Entry 5E18 (X-ray diffraction, 3.30 A resolution); this record covers chains C and D of the 9 polymer chains in the assembly.

Chain C:
Name: DNA-directed RNA polymerase subunit beta
Organism: Thermus thermophilus (strain HB8 / ATCC 27634 / DSM 579)
Notes: EC 2.7.7.6
Reference sequence: Q8RQE9 (RPOB_THET8); numbering as in UniProt (aligned over 1-1119)
Sequence (1119 residues; row label = number of the first residue in the row):
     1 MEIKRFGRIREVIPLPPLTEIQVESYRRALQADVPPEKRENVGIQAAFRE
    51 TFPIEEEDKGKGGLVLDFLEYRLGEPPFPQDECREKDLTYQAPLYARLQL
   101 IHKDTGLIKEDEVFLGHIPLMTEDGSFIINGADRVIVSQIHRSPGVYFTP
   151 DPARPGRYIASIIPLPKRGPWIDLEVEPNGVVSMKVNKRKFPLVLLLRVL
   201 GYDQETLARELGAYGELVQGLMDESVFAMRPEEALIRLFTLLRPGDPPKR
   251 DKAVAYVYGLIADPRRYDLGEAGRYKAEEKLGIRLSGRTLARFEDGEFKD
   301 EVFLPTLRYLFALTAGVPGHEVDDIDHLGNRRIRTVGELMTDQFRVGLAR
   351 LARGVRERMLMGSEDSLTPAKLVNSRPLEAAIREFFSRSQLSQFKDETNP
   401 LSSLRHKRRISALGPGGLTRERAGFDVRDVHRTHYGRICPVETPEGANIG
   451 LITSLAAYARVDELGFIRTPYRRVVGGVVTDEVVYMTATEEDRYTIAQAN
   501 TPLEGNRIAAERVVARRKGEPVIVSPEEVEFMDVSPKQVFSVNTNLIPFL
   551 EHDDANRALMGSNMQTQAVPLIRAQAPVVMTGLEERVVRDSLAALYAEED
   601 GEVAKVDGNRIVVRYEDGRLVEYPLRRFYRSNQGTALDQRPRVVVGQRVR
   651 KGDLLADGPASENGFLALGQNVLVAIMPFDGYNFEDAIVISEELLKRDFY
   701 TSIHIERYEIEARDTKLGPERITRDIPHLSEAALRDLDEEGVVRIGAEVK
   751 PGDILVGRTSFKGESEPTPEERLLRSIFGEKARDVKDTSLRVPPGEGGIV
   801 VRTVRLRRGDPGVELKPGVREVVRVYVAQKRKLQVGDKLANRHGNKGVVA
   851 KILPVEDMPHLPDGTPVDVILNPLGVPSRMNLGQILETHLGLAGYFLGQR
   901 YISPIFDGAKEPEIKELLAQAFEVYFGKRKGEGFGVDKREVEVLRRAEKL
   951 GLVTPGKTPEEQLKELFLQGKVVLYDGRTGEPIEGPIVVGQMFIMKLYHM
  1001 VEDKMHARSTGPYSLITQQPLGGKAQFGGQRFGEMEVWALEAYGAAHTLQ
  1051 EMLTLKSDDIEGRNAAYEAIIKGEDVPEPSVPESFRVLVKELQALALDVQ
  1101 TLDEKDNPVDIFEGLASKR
Unresolved in the structure: 57-62, 1119

Chain D:
Name: DNA-directed RNA polymerase subunit beta'
Organism: Thermus thermophilus (strain HB8 / ATCC 27634 / DSM 579)
Notes: EC 2.7.7.6
Reference sequence: Q8RQE8 (RPOC_THET8); numbering as in UniProt (aligned over 1-1524)
Sequence (1524 residues; row label = number of the first residue in the row):
     1 MKKEVRKVRIALASPEKIRSWSYGEVEKPETINYRTLKPERDGLFDERIF
    51 GPIKDYECACGKYKRQRFEGKVCERCGVEVTKSIVRRYRMGHIELATPAA
   101 HIWFVKDVPSKIGTLLDLSATELEQVLYFSKYIVLDPKGAILNGVPVEKR
   151 QLLTDEEYRELRYGKQETYPLPPGVDALVKDGEEVVKGQELAPGVVSRLD
   201 GVALYRFPRRVRVEYVKKERAGLRLPLAAWVEKEAYKPGEILAELPEPYL
   251 FRAEEEGVVELKELEEGAFLVLRREDEPVATYFLPVGMTPLVVHGEIVEK
   301 GQPLAEAKGLLRMPRQVRAAQVEAEEEGETVYLTLFLEWTEPKDYRVQPH
   351 MNVVVPEGARVEAGDKIVAAIDPEEEVIAEAEGVVHLHEPASILVVKARV
   401 YPFEDDVEVSTGDRVAPGDVLADGGKVKSDVYGRVEVDLVRNVVRVVESY
   451 DIDARMGAEAIQQLLKELDLEALEKELLEEMKHPSRARRAKARKRLEVVR
   501 AFLDSGNRPEWMILEAVPVLPPDLRPMVQVDGGRFATSDLNDLYRRLINR
   551 NNRLKKLLAQGAPEIIIRNEKRMLQEAVDALLDNGRRGAPVTNPGSDRPL
   601 RSLTDILSGKQGRFRQNLLGKRVDYSGRSVIVVGPQLKLHQCGLPKRMAL
   651 ELFKPFLLKKMEEKGIAPNVKAARRMLERQRDIKDEVWDALEEVIHGKVV
   701 LLNRAPTLHRLGIQAFQPVLVEGQSIQLHPLVCEAFNADFDGDQMAVHVP
   751 LSSFAQAEARIQMLSAHNLLSPASGEPLAKPSRDIILGLYYITQVRKEKK
   801 GAGLEFATPEEALAAHERGEVALNAPIKVAGRETSVGRLKYVFANPDEAL
   851 LAVAHGIVDLQDVVTVRYMGKRLETSPGRILFARIVAEAVEDEKVAWELI
   901 QLDVPQEKNSLKDLVYQAFLRLGMEKTARLLDALKYYGFTFSTTSGITIG
   951 IDDAVIPEEKKQYLEEADRKLLQIEQAYEMGFLTDRERYDQILQLWTETT
  1001 EKVTQAVFKNFEENYPFNPLYVMAQSGARGNPQQIRQLCGLRGLMQKPSG
  1051 ETFEVPVRSSFREGLTVLEYFISSHGARKGGADTALRTADSGYLTRKLVD
  1101 VTHEIVVREADCGTTNYISVPLFQPDEVTRSLRLRKRADIEAGLYGRVLA
  1151 REVEVLGVRLEEGRYLSMDDVHLLIKAAEAGEIQEVPVRSPLTCQTRYGV
  1201 CQKCYGYDLSMARPVSIGEAVGIVAAQSIGEPGTQLTMRTFHTGGVAGAA
  1251 DITQGLPRVIELFEARRPKAKAVISEIDGVVRIEETEEKLSVFVESEGFS
  1301 KEYKLPKEARLLVKDGDYVEAGQPLTRGAIDPHQLLEAKGPEAVERYLVE
  1351 EIQKVYRAQGVKLHDKHIEIVVRQMMKYVEVTDPGDSRLLEGQVLEKWDV
  1401 EALNERLIAEGKTPVAWKPLLMGVTKSALSTKSWLSAASFQNTTHVLTEA
  1451 AIAGKKDELIGLKENVILGRLIPAGTGSDFVRFTQVVDQKTLKAIEEARK
  1501 EAVEAKERPAARRGVKREQPGKQA
Unresolved in the structure: 1-2, 1238-1251, 1503-1524
Bound ions: Zn2+ site 1: C58, C60, C73, C76; Mg2+ site 1: D739, D741, D743 (shared with 1 residue of chain I); Mg2+ site 2 near K840 (its only coordinating residue here); Zn2+ site 2: C1112, C1194, C1201, C1204

Interface between chain C and chain D:
Contacting residue pairs - 361 pairs, chain C then chain D:
  F425(C) - A1082(D)  hydrophobic
  F425(C) - D1083(D)
  F425(C) - L1086(D)  hydrophobic
  R428(C) - R1078(D)  hydrogen bond (backbone-side chain)
  D429(C) - P1048(D)
  D429(C) - R1078(D)
  D429(C) - K1079(D)  salt bridge
  V430(C) - P1048(D)
  V430(C) - S1074(D)
  V430(C) - H1075(D)  hydrogen bond (backbone-side chain)
  V430(C) - R1078(D)
  R432(C) - F1071(D)
  H434(C) - F1071(D)
  Y435(C) - V1067(D)
  Y435(C) - F1071(D)
  C439(C) - R1078(D)
  P440(C) - F1071(D)  hydrophobic
  P440(C) - S1074(D)
  P440(C) - R1078(D)  hydrogen bond (backbone-side chain)
  V441(C) - Y1070(D)  hydrophobic
  T443(C) - R1078(D)
  I449(C) - R1078(D)
  I449(C) - G1081(D)
  I449(C) - A1082(D)
  G450(C) - R1078(D)
  Q498(C) - V1067(D)
  Q498(C) - L1068(D)
  V514(C) - L1068(D)  hydrophobic
  R516(C) - L1068(D)
  E520(C) - K1047(D)  salt bridge
  P521(C) - L1068(D)  hydrophobic
  P536(C) - V1067(D)  hydrophobic
  F540(C) - Y1070(D)  hydrophobic
  L550(C) - Y1070(D)
  E551(C) - G1064(D)
  E551(C) - L1065(D)  hydrogen bond (backbone-backbone)
  H552(C) - F1061(D)  hydrogen bond (side chain-backbone)
  H552(C) - R1062(D)  hydrogen bond (side chain-backbone)
  H552(C) - E1063(D)
  H552(C) - G1064(D)  hydrogen bond (side chain-backbone)
  D553(C) - F1061(D)
  D553(C) - Y1070(D)  hydrogen bond (backbone-side chain)
  D554(C) - R1042(D)  salt bridge
  D554(C) - F1061(D)
  A555(C) - Y1070(D)
  A558(C) - Y1070(D)
  I676(C) - I947(D)
  I676(C) - T948(D)  hydrogen bond (backbone-side chain)
  M677(C) - T943(D)
  M677(C) - I947(D)
  P678(C) - D784(D)
  P678(C) - S942(D)
  P678(C) - T943(D)
  P678(C) - I947(D)
  F679(C) - T943(D)
  D680(C) - P635(D)
  D680(C) - T943(D)  hydrogen bond (backbone-side chain)
  G681(C) - V633(D)
  G681(C) - P635(D)
  G681(C) - F939(D)
  Y682(C) - V633(D)
  Y682(C) - P635(D)
  N683(C) - D784(D)
  F684(C) - V633(D)
  F684(C) - P730(D)
  F684(C) - F740(D)
  F684(C) - S782(D)
  F684(C) - R783(D)
  F684(C) - D784(D)
  E685(C) - F740(D)  hydrogen bond (backbone-backbone)
  E685(C) - R783(D)  salt bridge
  E685(C) - R1029(D)  salt bridge
  D686(C) - D739(D)
  D686(C) - F740(D)
  A687(C) - V633(D)  hydrophobic
  R713(C) - G532(D)
  R713(C) - G533(D)
  K716(C) - R35(D)
  K716(C) - L37(D)
  K750(C) - R681(D)
  P751(C) - Q680(D)
  D753(C) - R679(D)  salt bridge
  D753(C) - R681(D)  salt bridge
  E764(C) - K54(D)  salt bridge
  E766(C) - K64(D)  salt bridge
  E766(C) - R65(D)  salt bridge
  P767(C) - R65(D)  hydrogen bond (backbone-side chain)
  P769(C) - R65(D)
  Q834(C) - Q724(D)  hydrogen bond
  V835(C) - S725(D)  hydrogen bond (backbone-side chain)
  G836(C) - V630(D)
  G836(C) - S725(D)  hydrogen bond (backbone-side chain)
  K838(C) - D741(D)
  G847(C) - F740(D)
  V848(C) - V630(D)  hydrophobic
  V848(C) - I631(D)
  V848(C) - V632(D)  hydrophobic
  V848(C) - F740(D)  hydrophobic
  V848(C) - G742(D)
  V849(C) - V632(D)
  A850(C) - V632(D)  hydrophobic
  N872(C) - D784(D)  hydrogen bond
  P873(C) - I947(D)
  P873(C) - I949(D)  hydrophobic
  L874(C) - R783(D)
  L874(C) - D784(D)
  L874(C) - M1023(D)  hydrophobic
  L874(C) - A1028(D)  hydrophobic
  L874(C) - R1029(D)  hydrogen bond (backbone-side chain)
  P877(C) - M1023(D)  hydrophobic
  P877(C) - R1029(D)
  P877(C) - L1038(D)
  S878(C) - R1029(D)  hydrogen bond
  S878(C) - Q1034(D)
  R879(C) - R1029(D)
  M880(C) - Q1034(D)
  M880(C) - Q1037(D)
  L882(C) - L1038(D)  hydrophobic
  L882(C) - F1061(D)
  L882(C) - R1062(D)
  I885(C) - I949(D)
  I885(C) - G950(D)
  I885(C) - I951(D)
  L886(C) - I951(D)  hydrophobic
  H889(C) - G950(D)
  H889(C) - I951(D)  hydrogen bond (side chain-backbone)
  F906(C) - L1065(D)
  F906(C) - T1066(D)
  F906(C) - V1067(D)
  F906(C) - Y1070(D)  hydrophobic
  E911(C) - I951(D)
  E911(C) - R1062(D)  salt bridge
  K915(C) - D952(D)  salt bridge
  R945(C) - D859(D)  salt bridge
  R946(C) - Y791(D)
  R946(C) - R796(D)
  R946(C) - D859(D)  salt bridge
  R946(C) - Q861(D)  hydrogen bond
  K949(C) - R796(D)
  K949(C) - E798(D)  salt bridge
  L950(C) - F1017(D)  hydrophobic
  Q969(C) - D952(D)
  K971(C) - T948(D)
  K971(C) - D953(D)  salt bridge
  I983(C) - T944(D)
  I983(C) - G946(D)
  E984(C) - Y791(D)  hydrogen bond
  E984(C) - T944(D)  hydrogen bond (backbone-backbone)
  E984(C) - S945(D)
  G985(C) - S945(D)
  G985(C) - G946(D)
  P986(C) - T948(D)
  I987(C) - G946(D)
  V988(C) - T948(D)  hydrogen bond (backbone-side chain)
  V988(C) - I949(D)
  V988(C) - G950(D)
  V1001(C) - S629(D)
  V1001(C) - V630(D)  hydrophobic
  V1001(C) - Q724(D)
  V1001(C) - S725(D)
  E1002(C) - Q724(D)
  K1004(C) - R628(D)
  K1004(C) - Q744(D)  hydrogen bond
  M1005(C) - R628(D)
  M1005(C) - M648(D)  hydrophobic
  M1005(C) - Q724(D)
  H1006(C) - G627(D)
  H1006(C) - R628(D)  hydrogen bond (backbone-backbone)
  A1007(C) - G627(D)
  A1007(C) - M648(D)  hydrophobic
  A1007(C) - E651(D)
  A1007(C) - L652(D)  hydrophobic
  R1008(C) - D624(D)  salt bridge
  R1008(C) - Y625(D)  hydrogen bond (backbone-backbone)
  R1008(C) - S626(D)  hydrogen bond (backbone-backbone)
  R1008(C) - E651(D)
  R1008(C) - L652(D)
  S1009(C) - D624(D)
  S1009(C) - Y625(D)  hydrogen bond (backbone-backbone)
  S1009(C) - E651(D)  hydrogen bond
  S1009(C) - K654(D)
  T1010(C) - D624(D)
  Y1013(C) - D624(D)  hydrogen bond
  L1015(C) - R87(D)  hydrogen bond (backbone-side chain)
  L1015(C) - V528(D)  hydrophobic
  I1016(C) - R87(D)  hydrogen bond (backbone-side chain)
  I1016(C) - L524(D)
  T1017(C) - R613(D)
  T1017(C) - N617(D)
  Q1018(C) - R87(D)
  Q1019(C) - N617(D)  hydrogen bond
  Q1019(C) - K621(D)
  P1020(C) - R622(D)
  P1020(C) - D624(D)
  L1021(C) - R622(D)
  G1022(C) - R622(D)
  F1027(C) - E651(D)
  G1029(C) - R622(D)  hydrogen bond (backbone-side chain)
  G1029(C) - V623(D)
  Q1030(C) - R622(D)
  Q1030(C) - V623(D)  hydrogen bond (backbone-backbone)
  Q1030(C) - S626(D)  hydrogen bond (backbone-side chain)
  Q1030(C) - G627(D)
  Q1030(C) - R628(D)  hydrogen bond
  R1031(C) - R615(D)
  R1031(C) - Q616(D)  hydrogen bond (side chain-backbone)
  R1031(C) - G620(D)  hydrogen bond (side chain-backbone)
  R1031(C) - K621(D)  hydrogen bond (side chain-backbone)
  R1031(C) - R622(D)
  F1032(C) - G620(D)
  F1032(C) - K621(D)  hydrogen bond (backbone-backbone)
  F1032(C) - H748(D)
  G1033(C) - G620(D)
  E1034(C) - R615(D)  salt bridge
  E1034(C) - R1096(D)  salt bridge
  M1035(C) - T707(D)
  E1036(C) - N703(D)
  E1036(C) - T707(D)  hydrogen bond
  V1037(C) - L619(D)
  W1038(C) - R1096(D)
  W1038(C) - V1099(D)
  W1038(C) - I1223(D)
  W1038(C) - Q1227(D)  hydrogen bond (backbone-side chain)
  A1039(C) - R710(D)
  A1039(C) - I713(D)  hydrophobic
  A1039(C) - Q1227(D)
  L1040(C) - M763(D)  hydrophobic
  E1041(C) - A1220(D)
  E1041(C) - L1462(D)
  E1041(C) - V1466(D)
  A1042(C) - R710(D)  hydrogen bond (backbone-side chain)
  A1042(C) - Q1227(D)
  Y1043(C) - R710(D)  hydrogen bond (side chain-backbone)
  Y1043(C) - L711(D)
  Y1043(C) - I713(D)  hydrogen bond (side chain-backbone)
  Y1043(C) - Q714(D)
  Y1043(C) - Q762(D)  hydrogen bond (backbone-side chain)
  Y1043(C) - M763(D)  hydrophobic
  G1044(C) - Q762(D)
  G1044(C) - A1474(D)
  G1044(C) - G1475(D)
  G1044(C) - T1476(D)  hydrogen bond (backbone-backbone)
  A1045(C) - E758(D)
  A1045(C) - Q762(D)
  A1046(C) - E758(D)  hydrogen bond (backbone-side chain)
  A1046(C) - L1471(D)  hydrophobic
  A1046(C) - I1472(D)  hydrophobic
  A1046(C) - T1476(D)  hydrogen bond (backbone-side chain)
  A1046(C) - G1477(D)
  H1047(C) - F754(D)
  H1047(C) - E758(D)  hydrogen bond (backbone-side chain)
  H1047(C) - L1471(D)
  H1047(C) - T1476(D)
  T1048(C) - A755(D)  hydrogen bond (side chain-backbone)
  T1048(C) - E758(D)  hydrogen bond
  L1049(C) - I1472(D)  hydrophobic
  Q1050(C) - G1469(D)  hydrogen bond (side chain-backbone)
  Q1050(C) - R1470(D)
  Q1050(C) - L1471(D)
  E1051(C) - V749(D)
  E1051(C) - P750(D)
  E1051(C) - L751(D)  hydrogen bond (side chain-backbone)
  E1051(C) - S752(D)  hydrogen bond (side chain-backbone)
  E1051(C) - A755(D)
  M1052(C) - V623(D)
  M1052(C) - H748(D)
  L1053(C) - K621(D)
  L1053(C) - V1466(D)
  T1054(C) - G1469(D)
  K1056(C) - V623(D)
  K1056(C) - D624(D)  hydrogen bond (backbone-backbone)
  K1056(C) - Y625(D)
  K1056(C) - V749(D)  hydrogen bond (side chain-backbone)
  K1056(C) - L751(D)
  S1057(C) - K621(D)
  S1057(C) - R622(D)  hydrogen bond (side chain-backbone)
  D1058(C) - K621(D)
  Y1067(C) - Y625(D)
  Y1067(C) - P655(D)  hydrophobic
  Y1067(C) - L658(D)
  Y1067(C) - R674(D)  hydrogen bond
  I1070(C) - Y625(D)
  I1070(C) - P655(D)  hydrophobic
  I1070(C) - F656(D)  hydrophobic
  I1070(C) - K659(D)
  I1071(C) - P655(D)  hydrophobic
  I1071(C) - K659(D)
  I1071(C) - V670(D)
  K1072(C) - K659(D)
  G1073(C) - K659(D)
  D1075(C) - S753(D)
  V1076(C) - S752(D)
  P1082(C) - L1468(D)
  E1083(C) - R87(D)  salt bridge
  E1083(C) - Y88(D)  hydrogen bond
  S1084(C) - N617(D)  hydrogen bond (side chain-backbone)
  S1084(C) - L618(D)
  F1085(C) - L1468(D)  hydrophobic
  R1086(C) - Y88(D)
  V1087(C) - R613(D)
  L1088(C) - L607(D)  hydrophobic
  L1088(C) - F614(D)  hydrophobic
  K1090(C) - Y88(D)  hydrogen bond (side chain-backbone)
  K1090(C) - M90(D)
  K1090(C) - L520(D)
  K1090(C) - L524(D)
  E1091(C) - L520(D)
  E1091(C) - I606(D)
  E1091(C) - R613(D)  salt bridge
  L1092(C) - L607(D)  hydrophobic
  L1092(C) - L1447(D)  hydrophobic
  Q1093(C) - W21(D)
  Q1093(C) - M90(D)
  Q1093(C) - P518(D)
  A1094(C) - L582(D)
  A1094(C) - L603(D)
  L1095(C) - H101(D)  hydrogen bond (backbone-side chain)
  L1095(C) - W103(D)  hydrophobic
  L1095(C) - L582(D)  hydrophobic
  L1095(C) - L603(D)  hydrophobic
  L1095(C) - L607(D)  hydrophobic
  A1096(C) - A13(D)  hydrogen bond (backbone-backbone)
  A1096(C) - H101(D)
  A1096(C) - L514(D)  hydrophobic
  L1097(C) - A11(D)
  L1097(C) - W21(D)
  L1097(C) - W103(D)  hydrophobic
  L1097(C) - A1451(D)  hydrophobic
  D1098(C) - R9(D)
  D1098(C) - I10(D)
  D1098(C) - A11(D)  hydrogen bond (backbone-backbone)
  D1098(C) - W21(D)
  V1099(C) - R9(D)
  Q1100(C) - V8(D)
  Q1100(C) - R9(D)  hydrogen bond (backbone-backbone)
  T1101(C) - V5(D)
  T1101(C) - K7(D)
  L1102(C) - V5(D)
  L1102(C) - R6(D)  hydrogen bond (backbone-backbone)
  L1102(C) - K7(D)  hydrogen bond (backbone-backbone)
  L1102(C) - R9(D)
  D1103(C) - E4(D)
  D1103(C) - K7(D)
  E1104(C) - R6(D)
  E1104(C) - K7(D)
  D1106(C) - K7(D)  salt bridge
  D1106(C) - K1456(D)  salt bridge
  V1109(C) - V5(D)  hydrophobic
  F1112(C) - Y88(D)  hydrophobic
  L1115(C) - Y23(D)  hydrogen bond (backbone-side chain)
  L1115(C) - K82(D)
  L1115(C) - I84(D)  hydrophobic
  L1115(C) - V85(D)  hydrophobic
  L1115(C) - R89(D)  hydrogen bond (backbone-side chain)
  A1116(C) - Y23(D)
  A1116(C) - Y88(D)  hydrophobic
  S1117(C) - Y23(D)  hydrogen bond (backbone-side chain)
  K1118(C) - R19(D)  hydrogen bond (side chain-backbone)
  K1118(C) - S20(D)
  K1118(C) - S22(D)  hydrogen bond (side chain-backbone)
  K1118(C) - Y23(D)  hydrogen bond (backbone-side chain)
Also at the interface, not in a pair above, chain C (179 interface residues in all): H431, G446, T453, V539, N556, R735, K846, V876, G951, L968, R978, G1011, G1114
Also at the interface, not in a pair above, chain D (196 interface residues in all): L12, K17, I18, K38, D523, P526, Q529, D531, Y544, T604, Q636, R647, L701, C733, A746, N768, L787, T940, Y1015, L1020, G1030, F1053, A1077, A1085, T1095, E1219, V1224, K1463, I1467

In short:
Chain C and chain D form an interface of 179 and 196 residues respectively, with 75 hydrogen bonds and 23 salt
bridges. Polar contacts include D429(C)-K1079(D), E520(C)-K1047(D) and D554(C)-R1042(D). C58(D), C60(D),
C73(D) and C76(D) coordinate Zn2+ site 1.
Here chain C is DNA-directed RNA polymerase subunit beta and chain D is DNA-directed RNA polymerase subunit
beta', both from Thermus thermophilus (strain HB8 / ATCC 27634 / DSM 579). Entry 5E18 (T. thermophilus
transcription initiation complex having a YYY discriminator sequence and a nontemplate-strand length
corresponding to ...) was determined by X-ray diffraction together with 5E17 from the same study.
